Entry 8X97 (electron microscopy, 2.98 A resolution); this record covers chains B and C of the 3 polymer chains in the assembly.

Chain B:
Molecule: Capsid protein VP2
Source organism: Enterovirus A71
UniProtKB: A0A075QAW4 (A0A075QAW4_HE71); residues 1-254 here correspond to UniProt positions 70-323 (UniProt number = residue number + 69)
Chain sequence (254 residues; each row starts with the number of its first residue):
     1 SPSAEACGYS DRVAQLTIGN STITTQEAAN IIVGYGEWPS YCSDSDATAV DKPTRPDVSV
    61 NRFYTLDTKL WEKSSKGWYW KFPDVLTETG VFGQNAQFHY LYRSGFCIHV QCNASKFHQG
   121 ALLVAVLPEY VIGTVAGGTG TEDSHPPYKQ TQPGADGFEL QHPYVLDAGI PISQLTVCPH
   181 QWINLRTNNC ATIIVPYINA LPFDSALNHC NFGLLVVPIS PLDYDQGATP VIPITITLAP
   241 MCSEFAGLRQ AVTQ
Not modelled in the structure: 1-29, 43-61, 135-153, 246-254

Chain C:
Molecule: Capsid protein VP3
Source organism: Enterovirus A71
UniProtKB: A0A075QAW4 (A0A075QAW4_HE71); residues 1-242 here correspond to UniProt positions 324-565 (UniProt number = residue number + 323)
Chain sequence (242 residues; numbered 1 to 242; the number before each row is that of its first residue):
     1 GFPTELKPGT NQFLTTDDGV SAPILPNFHP TPCIHIPGEV RNLLELCQVE TILEVNNVPT
    61 NATSLMERLR FPVSAQAGKG ELCAVFRADP GRNGPWQSTL LGQLCGYYTQ WSGSLEVTFM
   121 FTGSFMATGK MLIAYTPPGG PLPKDRATAM LGTHVIWDFG LQSSVTLVIP WISNTHYRAH
   181 ARDGVFDYYT TGLVSIWYQT NYVVPIGAPN TAYIIALAAA QKNFTMKLCK DASDILQTGT
   241 IQ
Not modelled in the structure: 175-189, 239-242

How chain B and chain C interact:
Pairs across the interface (48):
  Tyr35(B) with Gly38(C)
  Glu37(B) with His35(C), salt bridge; Pro37(C)
  Lys116(B) with Phe125(C); Met126(C)
  Phe117(B) with Met126(C), hydrophobic; Gly207(C); Pro209(C)
  His118(B) with Ser124(C)
  Gln119(B) with Thr122(C); Gly123(C); Ser124(C), hydrogen bond (side chain-backbone); Pro209(C); Thr211(C), hydrogen bond (side chain-backbone)
  Tyr164(B) with Glu54(C), hydrogen bond; Leu65(C)
  Ile172(B) with Leu69(C), hydrophobic
  Ser173(B) with Thr51(C); Ile52(C), hydrogen bond (backbone-backbone); Ser98(C), hydrogen bond (side chain-backbone)
  Gln174(B) with Thr51(C); Ser98(C); Leu100(C); Gln103(C)
  Thr176(B) with Val49(C); Glu50(C), hydrogen bond (side chain-backbone); Thr51(C)
  Asn184(B) with Phe121(C), hydrogen bond (side chain-backbone); Thr122(C)
  Arg186(B) with Phe121(C); Gly123(C), hydrogen bond (side chain-backbone); Ser124(C), hydrogen bond (side chain-backbone); Phe125(C); Ala127(C); Phe159(C), hydrogen bond (side chain-backbone); Ser163(C), hydrogen bond
  Thr187(B) with Ser163(C), hydrogen bond
  Ile198(B) with Pro37(C), hydrophobic
  Asn199(B) with Ile34(C)
  Ala200(B) with Ile34(C)
  Ile219(B) with Arg70(C); Ile215(C), hydrophobic
  Ser220(B) with Thr122(C), hydrogen bond
  Pro221(B) with Arg70(C)
  Asp223(B) with Pro209(C)
  Tyr224(B) with Pro209(C), hydrophobic
  Asp225(B) with Gly207(C); Ala208(C), hydrogen bond (side chain-backbone)
Other interface residues (no listed pair), chain B (34 interface residues in all): Gly120, Ala121, Pro163, Val177, Trp182, Pro196, Tyr197, Leu201, Pro202, Val217, Pro218
Other interface residues (no listed pair), chain C (38 interface residues in all): Ile36, Met66, Arg68, Thr99, Met120, Gln162, Ile206, Ala212, Tyr213

Overview:
Chain B and chain C form an interface of 34 and 38 residues respectively, with 14 hydrogen bonds and 1 salt
bridge. Polar contacts include Glu37(B)-His35(C), Gln119(B)-Ser124(C) and Gln119(B)-Thr211(C).
Here chain B is Capsid protein VP2 and chain C is Capsid protein VP3, both from Enterovirus A71. Entry 8X97
(Cryo-EM structure of enterovirus A71 empty particle in complex with Fab h1A6.2) was determined by electron
microscopy (same publication as 8X95, 8X96, 8X98, 8X99, 8X9A, 8X9B, 8YTB and 8YTJ).
